PDB entry 6P8B | X-ray diffraction, 2.00 A resolution | chains A and C of the 4 polymer chains in the assembly

Chain A (and C):
Molecule: UDP-3-O-(3-hydroxymyristoyl)glucosamine N-acyltransferase
Source organism: Escherichia coli
Notes: EC 2.3.1.191; chain C of this document is another copy of the same molecule, construct and numbering; everything in this record applies to it too
UniProtKB: Q0P6M7 (Q0P6M7_ECOLX); residues 3-341 here = UniProt positions 3-341
Sequence (343 residues; each row starts with the number of its first residue; numbers below 1 keep their minus sign (Gly-1 is residue -1)):
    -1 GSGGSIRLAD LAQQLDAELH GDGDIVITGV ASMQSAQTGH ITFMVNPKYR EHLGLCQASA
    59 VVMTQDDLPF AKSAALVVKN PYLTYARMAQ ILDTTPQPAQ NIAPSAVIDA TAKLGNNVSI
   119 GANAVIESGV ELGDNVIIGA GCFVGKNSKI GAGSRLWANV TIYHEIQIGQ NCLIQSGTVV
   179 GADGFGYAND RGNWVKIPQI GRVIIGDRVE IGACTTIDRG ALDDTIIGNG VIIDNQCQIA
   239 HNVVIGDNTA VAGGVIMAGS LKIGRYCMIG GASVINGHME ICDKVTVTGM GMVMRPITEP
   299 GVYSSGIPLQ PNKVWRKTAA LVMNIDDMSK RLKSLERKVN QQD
Unresolved in the structure: -1 to 2, 338-341 (chain C: -1 to 1, 339-341)
Construct notes: expression tag (-1 to 2)
Ion coordination: Mg2+: Asn121 (shared with 1 residue of chain B; Asn121(C) of chain C)
Residues lining bound ligands: O3V (3-hydroxy-7,7-dimethyl-2-phenyl-4-(thiophen-2-yl)-2,6,7,8-tetrahydro-5H-pyrazolo[3,4-b]quinolin-5-one): Phe183, Tyr185, Trp192, Ile254, Met255, Ala256, Val272, Ile273, Asn274

Interface between chain A and chain C:
Residue-residue contacts (127; chain A residue first):
  Val28(A) with Ile198(C); Leu220(C), hydrophobic
  Ala29(A) with Leu220(C)
  Ser30(A) with Leu220(C); Asp221(C), hydrogen bond
  Gln32(A) with Asp221(C), hydrogen bond
  Ser33(A) with Asp221(C), hydrogen bond
  Tyr80(A) with Tyr185(C); Ala186(C), hydrophobic; Ile195(C)
  Leu81(A) with Ala186(C), hydrophobic; Asp188(C)
  Tyr83(A) with Ile195(C); Leu220(C)
  Ala84(A) with Ala186(C), hydrophobic; Val193(C), hydrophobic; Ile195(C), hydrophobic
  Arg85(A) with Asp188(C), salt bridge; Val193(C)
  Ala87(A) with Pro196(C)
  Gln88(A) with Val193(C); Lys194(C), hydrogen bond (side chain-backbone); Pro196(C)
  Asp91(A) with Pro196(C); Ile198(C)
  Thr92(A) with Ile198(C)
  Thr93(A) with His162(C)
  Pro94(A) with Lys144(C); His162(C)
  Ser103(A) with Val105(C)
  Ala120(A) with Val123(C), hydrophobic
  Asn121(A) with Ser103(C); Val105(C); Asn121(C), hydrogen bond (side chain-backbone); Val123(C)
  Ala138(A) with Phe141(C), hydrophobic
  Trp155(A) with Tyr161(C)
  Ala156(A) with Phe141(C), hydrophobic
  Asn157(A) with Gly139(C); Phe141(C); Thr159(C), hydrogen bond
  Leu171(A) with Lys194(C)
  Gln173(A) with Tyr161(C), hydrogen bond; Ala180(C); Asp181(C), hydrogen bond (side chain-backbone)
  Ser174(A) with Thr159(C); Tyr161(C), hydrogen bond (backbone-side chain); Val177(C)
  Glu208(A) with Tyr185(C)
  Ala211(A) with Thr214(C)
  Cys212(A) with Gly175(C), hydrogen bond (side chain-backbone); Thr214(C)
  Gly228(A) with Trp192(C)
  Ile230(A) with Phe183(C), hydrophobic; Tyr185(C), hydrophobic; Trp192(C), hydrophobic
  Asp232(A) with Phe183(C)
  Asn233(A) with Thr214(C), hydrogen bond; Asp216(C), hydrogen bond; Gln236(C), hydrogen bond
  Gln234(A) with Cys212(C), hydrogen bond (side chain-backbone); Thr213(C); Thr214(C), hydrogen bond; Gln234(C); Cys235(C), hydrogen bond (side chain-backbone); Gln236(C)
  Asn246(A) with Gly190(C); Asn191(C); Trp192(C), hydrogen bond (backbone-side chain)
  Gly251(A) with Ile254(C)
  Gly252(A) with Ile254(C)
  Tyr264(A) with Gly190(C)
  Met266(A) with Trp192(C), hydrophobic
  Ala270(A) with Val272(C), hydrophobic
  Met288(A) with Val272(C), hydrophobic; Met288(C); Met290(C), hydrophobic
  Met292(A) with Trp313(C), hydrophobic
  Ser303(A) with Met290(C)
  Gly304(A) with Met290(C)
  Ile305(A) with Met290(C); Ser303(C)
  Pro306(A) with Met290(C), hydrophobic; Met292(C), hydrophobic; Ser303(C)
  Leu307(A) with Val285(C), hydrophobic; Gly289(C); Met290(C), hydrogen bond (backbone-backbone); Val291(C), hydrophobic; Ile295(C), hydrophobic; Tyr301(C), hydrophobic; Ser302(C); Ser303(C)
  Gln308(A) with Tyr301(C); Ser302(C), hydrogen bond (backbone-backbone)
  Pro309(A) with Val300(C); Tyr301(C), hydrophobic
  Asn310(A) with Val300(C), hydrogen bond (backbone-backbone); Ser302(C), hydrogen bond
  Trp313(A) with Ser302(C); Ser303(C); Gly304(C), hydrogen bond (side chain-backbone)
  Ala317(A) with Gly304(C); Ile305(C), hydrophobic
  Val320(A) with Ile305(C), hydrophobic; Thr316(C); Val320(C), hydrophobic
  Met321(A) with Pro306(C), hydrophobic; Leu307(C); Gln308(C), hydrogen bond (backbone-side chain)
  Ile323(A) with Thr316(C); Leu319(C), hydrophobic; Val320(C), hydrophobic; Met326(C), hydrophobic
  Asp324(A) with Lys315(C); Leu319(C)
  Met326(A) with Met326(C), hydrophobic
  Ser327(A) with Leu319(C)
  Leu330(A) with Met326(C), hydrophobic; Arg329(C)
  Lys331(A) with Arg329(C)
  Leu333(A) with Leu333(C), hydrophobic
  Glu334(A) with Arg329(C), salt bridge; Leu333(C)
  Val337(A) with Leu333(C), hydrophobic; Lys336(C); Val337(C), hydrophobic
Interface residues without a listed pair, chain A (68 interface residues in all): Phe41, Gly175, Ala248, Gly269, Gly287
Interface residues without a listed pair, chain C (70 interface residues in all): Ala122, Cys140, Val158, Gln197, Ala219, Ile323, Leu330

Overview:
68 residues of chain A and 70 residues of chain C are in contact; the contacts include 23 hydrogen bonds and 2
salt bridges. Polar contacts include Arg85(A)-Asp188(C), Glu334(A)-Arg329(C) and Ser30(A)-Asp221(C). Ligands
of chain A: compound O3V.
Chain A and chain C are both UDP-3-O-(3-hydroxymyristoyl)glucosamine N-acyltransferase (Escherichia coli); the
structure, E.coli LpxD in complex with peptide FITC-RJPXD33, was determined by X-ray diffraction.
